PDB entry 1FPY | X-ray diffraction, 2.89 A resolution | chains I and J of the 12 polymer chains in the assembly

== Chain I (and J) ==
Protein: Glutamine synthetase
From: Salmonella typhimurium
Notes: EC 6.3.1.2; chain J of this document is another copy of the same molecule, construct and numbering; everything in this record applies to it too
Reference sequence: P0A1P6 (GLNA_SALTY); residues 1-468 here = UniProt positions 1-468
Chain sequence (468 residues; row label = number of the first residue in the row):
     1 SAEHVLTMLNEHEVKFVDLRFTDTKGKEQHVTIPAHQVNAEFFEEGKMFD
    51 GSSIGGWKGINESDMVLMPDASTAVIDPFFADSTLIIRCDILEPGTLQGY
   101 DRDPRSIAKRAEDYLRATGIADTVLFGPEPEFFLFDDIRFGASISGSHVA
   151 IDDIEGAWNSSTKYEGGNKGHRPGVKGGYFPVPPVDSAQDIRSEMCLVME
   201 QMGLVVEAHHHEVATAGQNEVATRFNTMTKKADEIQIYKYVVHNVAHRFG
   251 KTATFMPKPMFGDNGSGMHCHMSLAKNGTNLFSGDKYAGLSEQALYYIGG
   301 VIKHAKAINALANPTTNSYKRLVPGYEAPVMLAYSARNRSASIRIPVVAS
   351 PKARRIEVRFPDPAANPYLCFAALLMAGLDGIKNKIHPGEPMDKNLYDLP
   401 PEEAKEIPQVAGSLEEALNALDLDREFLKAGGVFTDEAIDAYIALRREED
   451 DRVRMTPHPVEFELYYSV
Metal / ion sites: Mn2+ site 1: Glu129, His269, Glu357 (together with ADP); Mn2+ site 2: Glu131, Glu212, Glu220 (together with phosphinothricin)
Residues lining bound ligands:
  - ADP (adenosine-5'-diphosphate): Leu125, Phe126, Gly127, Pro128, Glu129, Glu207, Glu220, Ala222, Thr223, Arg224, Phe225, His271, Met272, Ser273, Asn280, Arg344, Lys352, Ala353, Arg354, Arg355, Glu357
  - phosphinothricin (PPQ): Glu131, Glu212, Asn264, Gly265, Ser266, Gly267, His269, Arg321, Tyr326, Glu327, Ala328, Arg359
From the paper describing this entry:
  - binding site for phosphinothricin: Asn264, Glu327

== Chain I / chain J interface ==
Contacting residue pairs (81):
  Phe16(I) - Ser193(J)
  Phe16(I) - Cys196(J)  hydrophobic
  Phe16(I) - Leu197(J)  hydrophobic
  Asp18(I) - Gln189(J)
  Phe21(I) - Phe180(J)  hydrophobic
  Glu28(I) - Phe180(J)
  Glu28(I) - Pro181(J)
  Glu28(I) - Val182(J)  hydrogen bond (backbone-backbone)
  Gln29(I) - Tyr179(J)
  Gln29(I) - Phe180(J)
  Gln29(I) - Pro181(J)
  His30(I) - Phe180(J)  hydrogen bond (backbone-backbone)
  His30(I) - Pro181(J)  hydrogen bond (side chain-backbone)
  His30(I) - Val182(J)
  His30(I) - Pro183(J)
  His30(I) - Asp186(J)  salt bridge
  His30(I) - Gln189(J)  hydrogen bond
  His30(I) - Arg192(J)
  Val31(I) - Phe180(J)  hydrophobic
  Val31(I) - His209(J)
  Val31(I) - His210(J)
  Thr32(I) - Gln189(J)  hydrogen bond
  Thr32(I) - Ala208(J)
  Thr32(I) - His209(J)  hydrogen bond (backbone-backbone)
  Ile33(I) - Glu207(J)
  Ile33(I) - Ala208(J)  hydrophobic
  Pro34(I) - Val206(J)
  Pro34(I) - Glu207(J)
  Pro34(I) - Ala208(J)
  His36(I) - Glu200(J)  salt bridge
  His36(I) - Val206(J)
  Gln37(I) - Val206(J)
  Gln37(I) - Glu207(J)
  Asp50(I) - Tyr179(J)
  Asp50(I) - Arg339(J)  salt bridge
  Ser53(I) - Lys176(J)
  Ser53(I) - Tyr179(J)
  Ser53(I) - Val213(J)
  Ser53(I) - Glu327(J)  hydrogen bond
  Gly59(I) - Arg339(J)  hydrogen bond (backbone-side chain)
  Ile60(I) - Arg339(J)  hydrogen bond (backbone-backbone)
  Ile60(I) - Leu396(J)  hydrophobic
  Asn61(I) - Arg337(J)  hydrogen bond
  Asn61(I) - Asn338(J)  hydrogen bond
  Asn61(I) - Arg339(J)
  Glu62(I) - Arg337(J)  salt bridge
  Glu62(I) - Arg339(J)
  Ser63(I) - Arg339(J)  hydrogen bond
  Asp64(I) - Arg339(J)  salt bridge
  Asp64(I) - Arg344(J)  salt bridge
  Phe80(I) - Gln189(J)
  Phe80(I) - Asp190(J)
  Ala81(I) - Asp190(J)  hydrogen bond (backbone-side chain)
  Asp82(I) - Asp190(J)
  Asp82(I) - Ser193(J)
  Asp82(I) - Leu197(J)
  Asp136(I) - Gly167(J)
  Asp136(I) - Lys169(J)  hydrogen bond (backbone-side chain)
  Asp137(I) - Gly167(J)
  Asp137(I) - Asn168(J)  hydrogen bond (side chain-backbone)
  Ile138(I) - Ser160(J)
  Ile138(I) - Asn168(J)  hydrogen bond (backbone-backbone)
  Ile138(I) - Lys169(J)
  Ile138(I) - Gly170(J)
  Arg139(I) - Ser160(J)
  Arg139(I) - Ser161(J)
  Arg139(I) - Thr162(J)
  Arg139(I) - Lys163(J)
  Arg139(I) - Asn168(J)
  Phe140(I) - Ser160(J)  hydrogen bond (backbone-side chain)
  Phe140(I) - Ser161(J)  hydrogen bond (backbone-backbone)
  His148(I) - Ser161(J)
  Tyr240(I) - Pro183(J)
  His243(I) - His171(J)
  His243(I) - Pro184(J)
  Asn244(I) - Pro183(J)
  Asn244(I) - Pro184(J)
  Gly250(I) - Lys169(J)  hydrogen bond (backbone-side chain)
  Thr252(I) - Lys169(J)  hydrogen bond (side chain-backbone)
  Thr252(I) - His171(J)
  Ala253(I) - His171(J)  hydrogen bond (backbone-side chain)
Other interface residues (no listed pair), chain I (42 interface residues in all): Arg20, Lys27, Phe49, Ile54, Lys58, Gly141, His247
Other interface residues (no listed pair), chain J (46 interface residues in all): Gly166, Gly178, Val185, Glu194, Val205, His211, Ala336, Ser340, Lys394, Tyr397

== Summary ==
The interface between chain I and chain J involves 42 residues on one side and 46 on the other; the contacts
include 21 hydrogen bonds and 6 salt bridges. Polar contacts include His30(I)-Asp186(J), His36(I)-Glu200(J)
and Asp50(I)-Arg339(J). Ligands of chain I: ADP and phosphinothricin. The paper reports a binding site for
phosphinothricin at Asn264(I) and Glu327(I).
Both chains are Glutamine synthetase (Salmonella typhimurium). Entry 1FPY (Crystal structure of glutamine
synthetase from salmonella typhimurium with inhibitor phosphinothricin) was determined by X-ray diffraction
together with 1F1H and 1F52 from the same study.
